Entry 5JQX (X-ray diffraction, 2.82 A resolution); this record covers chains A and B.

Chain A (and B):
Name: Glucosyl-3-phosphoglycerate synthase
From: Mycobacterium tuberculosis H37Rv
Notes: EC 2.4.1.266; chain B of this document is another copy of the same molecule, construct and numbering; everything in this record applies to it too
UniProt: P9WMW9 (GPGS_MYCTU); residues 1-324 here = UniProt positions 1-324
Amino-acid sequence (328 residues; each row starts with the number of its first residue; numbers below 1 keep their minus sign (Gly-3 is residue -3)):
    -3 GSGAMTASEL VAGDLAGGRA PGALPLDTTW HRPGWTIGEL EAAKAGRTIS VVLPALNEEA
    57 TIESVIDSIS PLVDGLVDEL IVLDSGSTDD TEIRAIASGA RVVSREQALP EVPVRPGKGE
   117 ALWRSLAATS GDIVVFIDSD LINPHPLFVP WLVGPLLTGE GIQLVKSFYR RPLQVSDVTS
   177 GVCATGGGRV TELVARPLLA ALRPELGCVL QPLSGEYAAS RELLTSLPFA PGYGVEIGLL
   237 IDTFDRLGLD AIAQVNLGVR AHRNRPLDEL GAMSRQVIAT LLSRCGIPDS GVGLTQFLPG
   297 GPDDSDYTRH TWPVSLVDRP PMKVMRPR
Unresolved in the structure: -3 to 19, 167-181, 295-302, 323-324 (chain B: -3 to 18, 167-181, 294-302, 323-324)
Differences from the reference sequence: expression tag (-3 to 0)
Residues lining bound ligands: 3-phosphoglyceric acid (3PG): Gly182, Gly183, Gly184, Arg185, Val186, Thr187, Leu209, His258, Asn260, Leu266, Met269
Curated features (UniProtKB/Swiss-Prot):
  - binding site (UDP-alpha-D-glucose): Pro50 to Glu54, Ser81, Lys114, Asp134, Ser135, Tyr229 to Glu232, Arg256 to Arg261
  - binding site ((2R)-2-O-(alpha-D-glucopyranosyl)-3-phospho-glycerate): Lys114, Gly184 to Thr187, Arg256
  - binding site (Mn(2+)): Asp136, His258
  - binding site ((2R)-3-phosphoglycerate): Gly184 to Thr187, Asn260

Chain A / chain B interface:
Contacting residue pairs (56; chain A residue first):
  Trp26(A) with Tyr303(B), hydrophobic
  Gly182(A) with Leu263(B)
  Arg185(A) with Leu189(B)
  Glu188(A) with Gly267(B)
  Leu189(A) with Arg185(B); Val190(B); Leu266(B); Gly267(B); Ser270(B), hydrogen bond (backbone-side chain)
  Val190(A) with Leu189(B)
  Arg192(A) with Leu290(B); Thr291(B), hydrogen bond (side chain-backbone); Phe293(B)
  Pro193(A) with Arg271(B); Ile274(B), hydrophobic; Leu290(B)
  Leu194(A) with Ile274(B), hydrophobic
  Ala196(A) with Arg271(B); Ser286(B), hydrogen bond (backbone-side chain); Val288(B)
  Ala197(A) with Arg271(B); Leu278(B), hydrophobic; Asp285(B); Ser286(B), hydrogen bond (backbone-backbone)
  Leu198(A) with Leu278(B), hydrophobic
  Pro200(A) with Ser286(B); Val288(B), hydrophobic
  Gly203(A) with Thr291(B)
  Leu206(A) with Phe293(B), hydrophobic
  Leu263(A) with Gly182(B)
  Leu266(A) with Leu189(B)
  Gly267(A) with Glu188(B); Leu189(B)
  Ser270(A) with Leu189(B), hydrogen bond (side chain-backbone)
  Arg271(A) with Pro193(B); Ala196(B); Ala197(B)
  Ile274(A) with Pro193(B), hydrophobic; Leu194(B), hydrophobic; Ala197(B), hydrophobic
  Leu278(A) with Ala197(B), hydrophobic; Leu198(B), hydrophobic
  Ile283(A) with Ile283(B), hydrophobic
  Pro284(A) with Leu198(B)
  Asp285(A) with Ala197(B)
  Ser286(A) with Ala196(B), hydrogen bond (side chain-backbone); Ala197(B), hydrogen bond (backbone-backbone); Pro200(B)
  Val288(A) with Ala196(B); Pro200(B), hydrophobic
  Leu290(A) with Arg192(B); Pro193(B)
  Thr291(A) with Arg192(B), hydrogen bond (backbone-side chain); Gly203(B), hydrogen bond (side chain-backbone)
  Phe293(A) with Arg192(B)
  Tyr303(A) with Trp26(B), hydrophobic
Interface residues without a listed pair, chain A (36 interface residues in all): Leu20, Gly183, Val186, Gly289, Gln292
Interface residues without a listed pair, chain B (37 interface residues in all): Leu20, Gly183, Val186, Cys204, Leu206, Pro284, Gly289, Gln292

Overview:
36 residues of chain A face 37 of chain B across their interface; the contacts include 9 hydrogen bonds. Polar
contacts include Leu189(A)-Ser270(B), Arg192(A)-Thr291(B) and Ala196(A)-Ser286(B). Bound to chain A:
3-phosphoglyceric acid.
Both chains are Glucosyl-3-phosphoglycerate synthase (Mycobacterium tuberculosis H37Rv). Entry 5JQX (Crystal
structure of glucosyl-3-phosphoglycerate synthase from Mycobacterium tuberculosis in complex with
phosphoglyceric acid (PGA) - GpgS*PGA) was determined by X-ray diffraction, deposited together with 5JSX,
5JT0, 5JUC and 5JUD.
